Entry 7KMF (electron microscopy, 2.91 A resolution); this record covers chains H and G of the 10 polymer chains in the assembly.

# Chain H (and G)
Name: Translation initiation factor eIF-2B subunit alpha
Organism: Homo sapiens
Notes: chain G of this document is another copy of the same molecule, construct and numbering; everything in this record applies to it too
UniProt: Q14232 (EI2BA_HUMAN); residues 1-305 here = UniProt positions 1-305
Sequence (377 residues; row label = number of the first residue in the row):
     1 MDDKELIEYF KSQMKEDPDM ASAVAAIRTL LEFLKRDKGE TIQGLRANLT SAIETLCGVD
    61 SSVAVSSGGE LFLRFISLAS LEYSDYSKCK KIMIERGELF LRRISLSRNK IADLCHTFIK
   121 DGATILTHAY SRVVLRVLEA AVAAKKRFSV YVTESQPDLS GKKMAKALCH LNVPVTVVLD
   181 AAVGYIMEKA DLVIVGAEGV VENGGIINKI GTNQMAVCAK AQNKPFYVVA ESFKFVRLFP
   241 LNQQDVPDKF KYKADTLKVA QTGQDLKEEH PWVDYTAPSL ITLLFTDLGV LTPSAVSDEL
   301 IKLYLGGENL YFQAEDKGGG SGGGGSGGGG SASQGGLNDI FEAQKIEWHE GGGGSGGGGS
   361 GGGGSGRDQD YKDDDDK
Not modelled in the structure: 1-2, 37-40, 81-87, 255-265, 305-377 (chain G: 1-2, 37-41, 255-265, 306-377)
Sequence notes: expression tag (306-377)
Residues lining bound ligands: 6-O-phosphono-beta-D-fructofuranose (F6P): Ala129, Tyr130, Ser131, Arg132, Val133, Gly196, Ala197, Glu198, Asn208, Lys209, Glu231, Lys234
Reported in the primary citation:
  - binding site for 6-O-phosphono-beta-D-fructofuranose: Ala129, Tyr130, Arg132, Gly196, Glu198, Asn208, Lys234
  - mutagenesis - E198K (11-fold): decreased binding to 6-O-phosphono-beta-D-fructofuranose
  - mutagenesis - E198K: abolished catalytic activity on 6-O-phosphono-beta-D-fructofuranose
  - mutagenesis - E198K: decreased expression
  - disease-associated variants - N208Y: abolished binding to 6-O-phosphono-beta-D-fructofuranose
  - disease-associated variants - V183F, N208Y (14.5 +/- 0.9 min): decreased catalytic activity
  - disease-associated variants - N208Y: abolished catalytic activity on 6-O-phosphono-beta-D-fructofuranose
  - disease-associated variants - V183F (K_d_ = 6.3 +/- 0.7 uM): unchanged binding to 6-O-phosphono-beta-D-fructofuranose
  - disease-associated variants - V183F (11.5 +/- 0.1 min): increased catalytic activity on 6-O-phosphono-beta-D-fructofuranose
  - self-association interface (contacts with another copy of this molecule): Val183
  - disease-associated variants - V183F: decreased binding to another copy of this molecule

# Chain H / chain G interface
Residue-residue contacts (74):
  Gln156(H) - Gln156(G)  hydrogen bond
  Gln156(H) - Leu179(G)
  Pro157(H) - Leu179(G)
  Lys162(H) - Glu268(G)
  Val175(H) - Leu266(G)
  Val175(H) - Lys267(G)
  Thr176(H) - Lys267(G)
  Thr176(H) - Glu269(G)
  Val177(H) - Lys267(G)  hydrogen bond (backbone-backbone)
  Val177(H) - Glu268(G)
  Val178(H) - Glu269(G)
  Leu179(H) - Gln156(G)
  Leu179(H) - Pro157(G)
  Leu179(H) - Ile210(G)  hydrophobic
  Leu179(H) - His270(G)
  Asp180(H) - Ala181(G)
  Asp180(H) - Gln214(G)
  Ala181(H) - Asp180(G)
  Ala181(H) - Ile210(G)
  Ala181(H) - Gly211(G)
  Ala181(H) - Gln214(G)  hydrogen bond (backbone-side chain)
  Ala182(H) - Ile210(G)  hydrophobic
  Val183(H) - Gln214(G)
  Gly184(H) - Asn213(G)
  Gly184(H) - Gln214(G)
  Tyr185(H) - Ile210(G)  hydrophobic
  Tyr185(H) - Gln243(G)
  Tyr185(H) - Lys251(G)  hydrogen bond
  Tyr185(H) - Glu269(G)
  Tyr185(H) - Pro271(G)  hydrophobic
  Tyr185(H) - Val273(G)
  Tyr185(H) - Asp274(G)
  Ile186(H) - Glu269(G)
  Glu188(H) - Asn242(G)
  Glu188(H) - Gln243(G)  hydrogen bond (side chain-backbone)
  Glu188(H) - Gln244(G)  hydrogen bond
  Lys189(H) - Gln244(G)
  Lys189(H) - Glu269(G)  salt bridge
  Ile210(H) - Leu179(G)  hydrophobic
  Ile210(H) - Ala181(G)
  Ile210(H) - Ala182(G)  hydrophobic
  Ile210(H) - Tyr185(G)  hydrophobic
  Gly211(H) - Ala181(G)
  Asn213(H) - Gly184(G)
  Gln214(H) - Asp180(G)
  Gln214(H) - Ala181(G)  hydrogen bond (side chain-backbone)
  Gln214(H) - Val183(G)
  Gln214(H) - Gly184(G)
  Gln214(H) - Gln214(G)
  Gln214(H) - Cys218(G)
  Val217(H) - Val217(G)
  Val217(H) - Ala221(G)  hydrophobic
  Cys218(H) - Gln214(G)
  Cys218(H) - Val217(G)  hydrophobic
  Ala221(H) - Val217(G)  hydrophobic
  Asn242(H) - Glu188(G)
  Gln243(H) - Tyr185(G)
  Gln243(H) - Glu188(G)  hydrogen bond (backbone-side chain)
  Gln244(H) - Glu188(G)  hydrogen bond (backbone-side chain)
  Gln244(H) - Lys189(G)  hydrogen bond
  Lys251(H) - Tyr185(G)  hydrogen bond
  Tyr252(H) - Tyr185(G)
  Leu266(H) - Lys166(G)
  Leu266(H) - Val177(G)  hydrophobic
  Lys267(H) - Val175(G)
  Lys267(H) - Thr176(G)  hydrogen bond
  Lys267(H) - Val177(G)  hydrogen bond (backbone-backbone)
  Glu268(H) - Val177(G)
  Glu269(H) - Thr176(G)
  His270(H) - Val177(G)
  His270(H) - Leu179(G)
  Pro271(H) - Tyr185(G)
  Val273(H) - Tyr185(G)
  Asp274(H) - Tyr185(G)
Interface residues without a listed pair, chain H (41 interface residues in all): Tyr151, Ala165, Cys169, Pro174
Interface residues without a listed pair, chain G (40 interface residues in all): Glu154, Lys162, Ala165, Val178, Ile186, Tyr252

# In short
Chain H and chain G form an interface of 41 and 40 residues respectively, with 13 hydrogen bonds and 1 salt
bridge. Polar pairs include Lys189(H)-Glu269(G), Gln156(H)-Gln156(G) and Ala181(H)-Gln214(G). From the paper:
a binding site for 6-O-phosphono-beta-D-fructofuranose at Ala129(H), Tyr130(H) and Arg132(H) among others;
E198K and N208Y of chain H abolish catalytic activity on 6-O-phosphono-beta-D-fructofuranose.
Chain H and chain G are both Translation initiation factor eIF-2B subunit alpha (Homo sapiens); the structure,
Sugar phosphate activation of the stress sensor eIF2B, was determined by electron microscopy (same publication
as 7KMA).
